6UDK - chains K and M of the 18 polymer chains in the assembly; structure by electron microscopy, 3.90 A resolution.

Chain K:
Molecule: RC1 variant of HIV-1 Env glycoprotein gp120
Organism: Human immunodeficiency virus 1
Chain sequence (481 residues; each row starts with the number of its first residue; note: 12 numbers in that range are skipped by the numbering (no residue carries them; nothing is unmodelled there); a row labelled like 185A-185I holds insertion residues (185A, then the next letters in order)):
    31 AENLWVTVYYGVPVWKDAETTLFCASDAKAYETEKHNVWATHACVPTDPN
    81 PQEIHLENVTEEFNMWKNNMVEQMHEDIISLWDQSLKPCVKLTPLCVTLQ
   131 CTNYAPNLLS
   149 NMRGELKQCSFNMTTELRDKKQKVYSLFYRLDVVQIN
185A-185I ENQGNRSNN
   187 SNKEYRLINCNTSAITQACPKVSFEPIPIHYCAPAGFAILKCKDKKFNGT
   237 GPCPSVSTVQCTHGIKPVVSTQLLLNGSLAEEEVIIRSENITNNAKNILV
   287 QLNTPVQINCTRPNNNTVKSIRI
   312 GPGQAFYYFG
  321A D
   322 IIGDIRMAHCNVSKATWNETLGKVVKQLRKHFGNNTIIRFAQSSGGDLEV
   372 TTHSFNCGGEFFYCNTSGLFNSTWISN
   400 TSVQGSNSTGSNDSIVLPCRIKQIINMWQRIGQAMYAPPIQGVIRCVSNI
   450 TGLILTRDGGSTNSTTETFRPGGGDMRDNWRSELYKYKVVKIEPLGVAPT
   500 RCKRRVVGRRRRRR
Unresolved in the structure: 58-65, 78-80, 185A-185I, 400-410, 506-513
Cystine bridges: Cys54-Cys74, Cys119-Cys205, Cys126-Cys196, Cys131-Cys157, Cys218-Cys247, Cys228-Cys239, Cys296-Cys331, Cys378-Cys445, Cys385-Cys418
Covalent attachments: N-acetylglucosamine (NAG) linked to Asn88, Asn160, Asn197, Asn234, Asn262, Asn295, Asn301, Asn339, Asn355, Asn386, Asn392, Asn448; glycan linked to Asn276, Asn332
What the authors report for this chain:
  - post-translational modification sites: Asn197, Asn276

Chain M:
Molecule: 1-55 Fab Heavy Chain
Organism: Homo sapiens
UniProt: S6C4S0 (S6C4S0_HUMAN); residues 111-220 here correspond to UniProt positions 140-249 (UniProt number = residue number + 29)
Chain sequence (262 residues; numbered -18 to 225 plus 18 insertion-coded residues; the number before each row is that of its first residue; a row labelled like 35A-35F holds insertion residues (35A, then the next letters in order); numbers below 1 keep their minus sign (Met-18 is residue -18)):
   -18 MGWSCIILFLVATATGAHSQGRLFQSGTEVKRPGASVKISCRADDDPYTD
    32 DDTF
35A-35F TKYYTH
    36 WIRQAPGQPPEWLGVIS
   52A P
    53 HFARPIYSYKFRDRLTLTRDSSLTAVYFEL
82A-82C RGL
    83 QPDDTGIYFCARDPFGDM
100A-100H YPHYNYHM
   101 DVWGGGTTVIVSSASTKGPSVFPLAPSSKSTSGGTAALGCLVKDYFPEPV
   151 TVSWNSGALTSGVHTFPAVLQSSGLYSLSSVVTVPSSSLGTQTYICNVNH
   201 KPSNTKVDKRVEPKSCDKTHHHHHH
Unresolved in the structure: -18 to 1, 114-225
Cystine bridges: Cys22-Cys92
Construct notes: expression tag (221-225)

How chain K and chain M interact:
Contacting residue pairs (9; chain K residue first):
  Lys207(K) with Asp25(M), salt bridge; Thr30(M), hydrogen bond; Asp31(M), hydrogen bond (side chain-backbone)
  Ser306(K) with Tyr29(M)
  Arg308(K) with Tyr29(M)
  Ala316(K) with Tyr29(M)
  Tyr318(K) with Asp27(M), hydrogen bond; Tyr29(M), hydrogen bond (side chain-backbone); Thr30(M)
Other interface residues (no listed pair), chain K (6 interface residues in all): Ile307
Other interface residues (no listed pair), chain M (6 interface residues in all): Asp32

Summary:
Chain K and chain M each contribute 6 residues to their interface, with 4 hydrogen bonds and 1 salt bridge.
Polar pairs include Lys207(K)-Asp25(M), Lys207(K)-Thr30(M) and Lys207(K)-Asp31(M). From the paper:
modification sites Asn197(K) and Asn276(K).
Here chain K is RC1 variant of HIV-1 Env glycoprotein gp120 (Human immunodeficiency virus 1) and chain M is
1-55 Fab Heavy Chain (Homo sapiens). Entry 6UDK (HIV-1 bNAb 1-55 in complex with modified BG505 SOSIP-based
immunogen RC1 and 10-1074) was determined by electron microscopy together with 6UDJ from the same study.
